Entry 1FTM (X-ray diffraction, 1.70 A resolution); this record covers chain A.

Chain A:
Molecule: Glutamate receptor subunit 2
Source organism: Rattus norvegicus
Notes: fragment: glur2-flop ligand binding core (s1s2j)
UniProt: P19491 (GRIA2_RAT); the construct has insertions or renumbered stretches relative to UniProt, so the offset changes along the chain: 3-117 = UniProt 413-527; 120-263 = UniProt 653-796
Sequence (263 residues; numbered 1 to 263; the number before each row is that of its first residue):
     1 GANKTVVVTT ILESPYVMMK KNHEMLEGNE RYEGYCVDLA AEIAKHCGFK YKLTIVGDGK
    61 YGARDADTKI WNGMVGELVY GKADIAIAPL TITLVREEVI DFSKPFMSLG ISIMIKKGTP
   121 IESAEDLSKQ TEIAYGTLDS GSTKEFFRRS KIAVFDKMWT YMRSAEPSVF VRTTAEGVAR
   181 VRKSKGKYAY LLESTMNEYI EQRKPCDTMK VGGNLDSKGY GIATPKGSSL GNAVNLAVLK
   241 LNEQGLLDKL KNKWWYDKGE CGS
Unresolved in the structure: 1-3, 262-263
Differences from the reference sequence: cloning artifact (1-2); linker (118-119)
Cystine bridges: C206-C261
Ion coordination: Zn2+ site 1: H23 (shared with 1 residue of chain C); Zn2+ site 2: E42, H46 (shared with 1 residue of chain B); Zn2+ site 3: E166 (shared with 2 residues of chain B)
Residues lining bound ligands: AMPA (AMQ; (S)-alpha-amino-3-hydroxy-5-methyl-4-isoxazolepropionic acid): E13, Y61, P89, L90, T91, R96, L138, G141, S142, T143, T174, L192, E193, M196, Y220

In short:
Bound to chain A: AMPA. The Zn2+ site 2 is built by E42 and H46.
Chain A is Glutamate receptor subunit 2 (Rattus norvegicus); the structure, Crystal structure of the GLUR2
ligand binding core (S1S2J) in complex with ampa at 1.7 resolution, was determined by X-ray diffraction (same
publication as 1FW0, 1FTJ, 1FTK, 1FTL and 1FTO).
